Entry 8IOJ (electron microscopy, 4.10 A resolution (low resolution: residue-level contacts below are approximate; hydrogen-bond / salt-bridge calls are withheld)); this record covers chains I and J of the 15 polymer chains in the assembly.

Chain I (and J):
Molecule: Ribulose bisphosphate carboxylase large chain
From: Synechococcus elongatus PCC 6301
Notes: EC 4.1.1.39; chain J of this document is another copy of the same molecule, construct and numbering; everything in this record applies to it too
Reference sequence: P00880 (RBL_SYNP6); residue numbers follow UniProt; this construct covers 1-472
Amino-acid sequence (472 residues; row label = number of the first residue in the row):
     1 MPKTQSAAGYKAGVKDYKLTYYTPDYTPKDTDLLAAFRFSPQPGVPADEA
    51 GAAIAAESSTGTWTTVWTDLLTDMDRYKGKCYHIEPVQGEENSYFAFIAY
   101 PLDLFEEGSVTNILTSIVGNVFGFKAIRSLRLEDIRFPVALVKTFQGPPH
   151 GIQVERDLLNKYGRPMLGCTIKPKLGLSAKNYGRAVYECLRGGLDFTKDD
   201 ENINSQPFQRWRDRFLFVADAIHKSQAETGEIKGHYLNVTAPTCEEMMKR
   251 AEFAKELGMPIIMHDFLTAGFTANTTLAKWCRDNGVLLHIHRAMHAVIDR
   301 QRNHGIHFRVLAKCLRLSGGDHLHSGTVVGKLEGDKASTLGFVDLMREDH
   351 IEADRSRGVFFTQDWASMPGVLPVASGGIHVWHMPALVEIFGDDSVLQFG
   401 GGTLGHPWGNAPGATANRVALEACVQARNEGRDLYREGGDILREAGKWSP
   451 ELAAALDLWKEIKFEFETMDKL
Not modelled in the structure: 1-18, 60-75, 174-176, 330-334, 400-404, 459-472 (chain J: 1-20, 60-74, 330-334, 401-405, 460-472)
Cystine bridges: Cys169-Cys189
Curated features (UniProtKB/Swiss-Prot):
  - motif: Glu461 to Glu467 (Interacts with RbcX2)
  - active site (Proton acceptor): Lys172, His291
  - binding site (substrate): Asn120, Thr170, Lys174, Arg292, His324, Ser376
  - binding site (Mg(2+)): Lys198, Asp200, Glu201
  - site: Lys331 (Transition state stabilizer)
  - modified residue: Lys198 (N6-carboxylysine)
  - mutagenesis: Glu49 (E49A/C: Does not form the RbcL8-(RbcX2)8 complex), Ala53 (A53H: Wild-type formation of the RbcL8-(RbcX2)8 complex), Trp67 to Leu71 (Alters the RbcL-RbcS interface, RbcS cannot displace RbcX2 from assembly intermediate), Glu106 (E106Q: Protein aggregates, forms RbcL2-RbcX(2)2 homodimer intermediate poorly), Ala126 (A126Y: Reduced formation of the RbcL8-(RbcX2)8 complex), Arg212 (R212S: Forms stable homodimer in presence of RbcX2 but does not form RbcL8 form), Glu461 to Leu472 (Remains bound to GroEL), Phe464 (F464A: Remains bound to GroEL), Phe466 (F466A: Remains bound to GroEL)

Chain I / chain J interface:
Pairs across the interface (5; chain I residue first):
  Leu102(I) - Lys143(J)
  Asp103(I) - Ser367(J)
  Ala140(I) - Val139(J)
  Lys143(I) - Leu102(J)
  Ser367(I) - Asp103(J)
Interface residues without a listed pair, chain I (9 interface residues in all): Phe105, Glu107, Val139, Thr144
Interface residues without a listed pair, chain J (10 interface residues in all): Thr31, Glu107, Ala140, Thr144, Ala366

In short:
The interface between chain I and chain J involves 9 residues on one side and 10 on the other. From UniProt:
active-site residues Lys172(I) and His291(I), 6 substrate-binding residues, 3 Mg2+-binding residues and 22
mutagenesis sites on chain I.
Both chains are Ribulose bisphosphate carboxylase large chain (Synechococcus elongatus PCC 6301). Entry 8IOJ
(The Rubisco assembly intermidiate of Rubisco large subunit (RbcL) and Arabidopsis thaliana Rubisco
accumulation factor 1 ...) was determined by electron microscopy together with 8ILB, 8ILM, 8IO2 and 8IOL from
the same study.
